1YKO - chains I and J of the 12 polymer chains in the assembly; structure by X-ray diffraction, 2.54 A resolution.

== Chain I ==
Protein: Protocatechuate 3,4-dioxygenase alpha chain
Source organism: Pseudomonas putida
Notes: EC 1.13.11.3
UniProtKB: P00436 (PCXA_PSEPU); residues 1-200 here = UniProt positions 1-200
Chain sequence (200 residues; row label = number of the first residue in the row):
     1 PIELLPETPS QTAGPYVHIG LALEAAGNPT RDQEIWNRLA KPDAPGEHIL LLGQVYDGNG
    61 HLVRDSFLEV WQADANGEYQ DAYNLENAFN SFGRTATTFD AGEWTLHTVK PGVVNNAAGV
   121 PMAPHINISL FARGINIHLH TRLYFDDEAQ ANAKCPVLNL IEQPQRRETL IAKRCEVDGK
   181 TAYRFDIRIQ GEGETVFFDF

== Chain J ==
Protein: Protocatechuate 3,4-dioxygenase beta chain
Source organism: Pseudomonas putida
Notes: EC 1.13.11.3
UniProtKB: P00437 (PCXB_PSEPU); residues 301-538 here correspond to UniProt positions 1-238 (UniProt number = residue number - 300)
Chain sequence (238 residues; each row starts with the number of its first residue):
   301 PAQDNSRFVI RDRNWHPKAL TPDYKTSIAR SPRQALVSIP QSISETTGPN FSHLGFGAHD
   361 HDLLLNFNNG GLPIGERIIV AGRVVDQYGK PVPNTLVEMW QANAGGRHRH KNDRYLAPLD
   421 PNFGGVGRCL TDSDGYYSFR TIKPGPYPWR NGPNDWRPAH IHFGISGPSI ATKLITQLYF
   481 EGDPLIPMCP IVKSIANPEA VQQLIAKLDM NNANPMDCLA YRFDIVLRGQ RKTHFENC
Construct notes: engineered mutation His408 (Tyr108 in P00437); modified residue (429)
Modified positions: Cys429 (s,s-(2-hydroxyethyl)thiocysteine; CME)
Ion coordination: Fe ion: Tyr447, His460, His462

== Chain I / chain J interface ==
Contacting residue pairs - 165 pairs, chain I then chain J:
  Leu4(I) with Gln387(J); Tyr388(J), hydrophobic
  Leu5(I) with Asp386(J); Gln387(J), hydrogen bond (backbone-side chain)
  Pro6(I) with Trp315(J), hydrophobic; Gln503(J), hydrogen bond (backbone-side chain); Val526(J)
  Glu7(I) with Arg311(J), salt bridge; Trp315(J), hydrogen bond (backbone-side chain); His316(J), salt bridge; Gln387(J); Leu474(J); Gln503(J), hydrogen bond (backbone-side chain); Val526(J); Arg528(J)
  Thr8(I) with His316(J); Leu474(J); Gln503(J); Leu504(J); Ile525(J); Val526(J), hydrogen bond (side chain-backbone)
  Pro9(I) with Trp315(J); His316(J); Thr476(J), hydrogen bond (backbone-side chain); Ile495(J), hydrophobic; Ala500(J); Gln503(J); Leu504(J)
  Ser10(I) with His316(J), hydrogen bond (backbone-side chain); Pro317(J); Leu474(J); Ile475(J), hydrogen bond (side chain-backbone)
  Gln11(I) with Ile475(J), hydrogen bond (backbone-backbone); Thr476(J); Gln477(J); Tyr479(J), hydrogen bond; Ile491(J); Ser494(J); Ile495(J); Leu504(J)
  Thr12(I) with Tyr324(J), hydrogen bond; Gln477(J), hydrogen bond (backbone-side chain)
  Ala13(I) with Trp400(J); His462(J); Ile475(J), hydrophobic
  Tyr16(I) with Trp400(J), hydrogen bond (backbone-side chain); His408(J); His410(J); Asn412(J); Asp413(J)
  Val17(I) with Trp400(J)
  Ile19(I) with Trp400(J); Gln401(J); Arg409(J); His410(J); Val426(J)
  Gly20(I) with Trp400(J); Val426(J)
  Leu21(I) with Glu398(J); Trp400(J), hydrophobic; Ile475(J), hydrophobic
  Ala26(I) with Lys411(J), hydrogen bond (backbone-side chain)
  Asn28(I) with Arg409(J), hydrogen bond (side chain-backbone)
  Arg31(I) with Asp360(J); Val426(J); Arg428(J)
  Gln33(I) with Leu354(J); Gly355(J), hydrogen bond (side chain-backbone); Arg428(J), hydrogen bond (backbone-side chain)
  Glu34(I) with Arg428(J), salt bridge
  Ile35(I) with Phe351(J), hydrophobic
  Asp57(I) with Ala329(J)
  Gly58(I) with Ala329(J), hydrogen bond (backbone-backbone)
  Asn59(I) with Ala329(J)
  Val63(I) with Arg330(J)
  Asp65(I) with Arg330(J), salt bridge
  Glu69(I) with Lys473(J), salt bridge
  Trp71(I) with Ser344(J), hydrogen bond (side chain-backbone); Thr347(J), hydrogen bond; Gly348(J); Pro349(J); Ile470(J), hydrophobic
  Glu78(I) with Pro301(J)
  Tyr79(I) with Pro301(J); Ala302(J), hydrogen bond (backbone-backbone); Ile343(J), hydrophobic; Ser344(J), hydrogen bond
  Asp81(I) with Pro301(J); Ala302(J); Gly348(J); Pro349(J); Asn350(J), hydrogen bond (backbone-backbone)
  Ala82(I) with His353(J)
  Tyr83(I) with Asn350(J), hydrogen bond (backbone-backbone); Phe351(J), hydrophobic; His353(J); Leu354(J), hydrophobic
  Phe92(I) with Pro349(J), hydrophobic; Phe351(J), hydrophobic
  Arg94(I) with Glu398(J), salt bridge; Lys473(J)
  Phe99(I) with Asn412(J)
  Asn115(I) with Ile343(J)
  Ala117(I) with Arg307(J); Gln341(J); Glu536(J); Asn537(J), hydrogen bond (backbone-side chain)
  Ala118(I) with Asn537(J)
  Met122(I) with Ser342(J); Ser344(J)
  His125(I) with Ser344(J), hydrogen bond
  Asn127(I) with Ser344(J)
  Phe131(I) with Lys473(J); Ile475(J), hydrophobic
  Arg133(I) with Tyr324(J); Thr326(J); Arg330(J), hydrogen bond (backbone-side chain)
  Gly134(I) with Tyr324(J), hydrogen bond (backbone-side chain); Thr326(J); Ser327(J); Arg330(J)
  Ile135(I) with Arg330(J)
  Asn136(I) with Pro317(J); Lys318(J), hydrogen bond (side chain-backbone); Ala319(J), hydrogen bond (side chain-backbone); Thr321(J), hydrogen bond; Tyr324(J)
  Ile137(I) with Arg313(J); His316(J); Pro317(J)
  His138(I) with Arg311(J); Lys473(J)
  Leu139(I) with Pro332(J), hydrophobic
  His140(I) with Arg311(J)
  Arg142(I) with Ser342(J); Ser344(J); Glu345(J), salt bridge
  Val157(I) with Ile339(J), hydrophobic
  Leu160(I) with Ile339(J), hydrophobic; Pro340(J)
  Arg166(I) with Gln334(J)
  Ile189(I) with Arg330(J); Pro332(J)
  Gln190(I) with Ile328(J), hydrogen bond (side chain-backbone); Ala329(J); Ser331(J), hydrogen bond (side chain-backbone); Arg333(J)
  Glu194(I) with Pro332(J); Arg333(J), hydrogen bond (side chain-backbone); Gln334(J), hydrogen bond (side chain-backbone)
  Val196(I) with Val337(J), hydrophobic
  Phe197(I) with Pro332(J), hydrophobic; Leu336(J); Val337(J), hydrogen bond (backbone-backbone)
  Phe198(I) with Val337(J); Ile339(J), hydrophobic
  Asp199(I) with Arg313(J), salt bridge; Val337(J), hydrogen bond (backbone-backbone); Ser338(J); Ile339(J), hydrogen bond (backbone-backbone)
  Phe200(I) with Ile310(J); Ile339(J); Gln341(J), hydrogen bond (backbone-side chain); Glu345(J); Arg528(J), hydrogen bond (backbone-side chain)
Interface residues without a listed pair, chain I (75 interface residues in all): Gly14, Pro15, His18, Leu23, Ala25, Gly27, Gln80, Asn84, Val114, Asn116, Ala132, Ile161
Interface residues without a listed pair, chain J (84 interface residues in all): Asp304, Val309, Ala335, Gly389, Leu396, Gly425, Ala471, Val492, Asp524, Leu527

== In short ==
The interface between chain I and chain J involves 75 residues on one side and 84 on the other, with 40
hydrogen bonds and 8 salt bridges. Polar pairs include Glu7(I)-Arg311(J), Glu7(I)-His316(J) and
Glu34(I)-Arg428(J). The Fe ion site is built by Tyr447(J), His460(J) and His462(J).
Here chain I is Protocatechuate 3,4-dioxygenase alpha chain and chain J is Protocatechuate 3,4-dioxygenase
beta chain, both from Pseudomonas putida. Entry 1YKO (Protocatechuate 3,4-Dioxygenase Y408H mutant) was
determined by X-ray diffraction (same publication as 1YKK, 1YKL, 1YKM, 1YKN and 1YKP).
